4ZWE - chains A and C of the 4 polymer chains in the assembly; structure by X-ray diffraction, 2.81 A resolution.

[Chain A (and C)]
Protein: Deoxynucleoside triphosphate triphosphohydrolase SAMHD1
Source organism: Homo sapiens
Notes: EC 3.1.5.-; chain C of this document is another copy of the same molecule, construct and numbering; everything in this record applies to it too
UniProt: Q9Y3Z3 (SAMH1_HUMAN); numbering as in UniProt (aligned over 113-626)
Chain sequence (514 residues; row label = number of the first residue in the row):
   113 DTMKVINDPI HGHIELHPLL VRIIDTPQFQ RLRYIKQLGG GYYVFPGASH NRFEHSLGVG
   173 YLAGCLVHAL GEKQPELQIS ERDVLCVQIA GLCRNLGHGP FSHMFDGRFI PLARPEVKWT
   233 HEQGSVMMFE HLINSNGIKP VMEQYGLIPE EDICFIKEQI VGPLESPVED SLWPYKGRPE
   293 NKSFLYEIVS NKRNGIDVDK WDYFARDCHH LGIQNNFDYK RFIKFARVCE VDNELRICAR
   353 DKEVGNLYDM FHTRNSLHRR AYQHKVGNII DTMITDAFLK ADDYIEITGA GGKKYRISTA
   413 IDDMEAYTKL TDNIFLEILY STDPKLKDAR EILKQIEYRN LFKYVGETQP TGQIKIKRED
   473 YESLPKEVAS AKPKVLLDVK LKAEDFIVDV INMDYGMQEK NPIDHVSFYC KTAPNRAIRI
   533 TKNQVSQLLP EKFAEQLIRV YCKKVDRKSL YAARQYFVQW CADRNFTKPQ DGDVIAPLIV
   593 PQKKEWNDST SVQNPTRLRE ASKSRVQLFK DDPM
Disordered / not traced: 113, 278-283, 600-626
Sequence notes: engineered mutation Arg206 (His in Q9Y3Z3), Asn207 (Asp in Q9Y3Z3), Val592 (Thr in Q9Y3Z3)
Swiss-Prot annotation at these positions:
  - active site: His233
  - binding site (GTP): Lys116, Val117, Asp137, Gln142, Arg145, Arg451, Lys455, Lys523
  - binding site (dATP): Asn119, Gln149, Val156, Arg164, His210, His215, Lys312, Tyr315, Asp319, Arg333, Arg352, Lys354, Asn358, Arg366, Gln375, His376, Lys377, Lys523
  - binding site (dCTP): Asn119, Gln149, Val156, Arg164, His210, His215, Lys312, Tyr315, Asp319, Arg333, Arg352, Lys354, Arg366, Arg372, Gln375, His376, Lys377, Lys523
  - binding site (dGTP): Asn119, Gln149, Leu150, Val156, Arg164, Lys312, Tyr315, Asp319, Arg333, Arg352, Lys354, Asn358, Arg366, Tyr374, Gln375, His376, Lys377, Lys523
  - binding site (dTTP): Asn119, Gln149, Val156, Arg164, His210, His215, Lys312, Tyr315, Asp319, Arg333, Arg352, Lys354, Gln375, His376, Lys377, Lys523
  - binding site (Mn(2+)): His167, Asp311
  - cross-link (Glycyl lysine isopeptide (Lys-Gly)): Lys467 (interchain with G-Cter in SUMO2), Lys469 (interchain with G-Cter in SUMO2), Lys492 (interchain with G-Cter in SUMO2), Lys622 (interchain with G-Cter in SUMO2)
  - natural variant: Asp120 to His123 (deletion: In AGS5), His123 (H123P: In AGS5), Arg143 (R143C: In AGS5; R143H: In AGS5), Arg145 (R145Q: In AGS5), His167 (H167Y: In AGS5), Ile201 (I201N: In AGS5 and CHBL2), Gly209 (G209S: In AGS5), Met254 (M254V: In AGS5), Arg290 (R290H: In AGS5), Leu369 (L369S: In AGS5), Met385 (M385V: In AGS5), Ile448 (I448T: In AGS5), 1 further natural variant entry in UniProt
  - mutagenesis: Asp137 (D137A: Impairs homotetramerization and nearly abolishes dNTPase activity), Gln142 (Q142E/A: Impairs homotetramerization and nearly abolishes dNTPase activity; when associated with K-145), Arg143 (R143A: Abolished ability to restrict infection by viruses), Arg145 (R145A: Impairs homotetramerization and nearly abolishes dNTPase activity. Abolished ability to restrict infection by viruses; R145K: Impairs homotetramerization and nearly abolishes dNTPase activity ...), Gln149 (Q149A: Abolished dNTPase activity without affecting homotetramerization. Abolished dNTPase activity; when associated with A-319), Arg164 (R164A: Abolished ability to restrict infection by viruses), His167 (H167A: Abolished ability to restrict infection by viruses), His210 (H210A: Abolished dNTPase activity without affecting homotetramerization), His215 (H215A: Abolished dNTPase activity without affecting homotetramerization), Arg226 (R226G: Loss of function in defense response to virus), His233 (H233A: Abolished dNTPase activity without affecting homotetramerization. Abolished ability to restrict infection by viruses), Asp311 (D311A: Loss of function in defense response to virus. Loss of dNTPase activity. Does not affect oligomerization), 26 further mutagenesis entries in UniProt
Residues lining bound ligands:
  - 2'-deoxyguanosine-5'-triphosphate (DGT), molecule 1: Lys116, Val117, Ile118, Val133, Ile136, Asp137, Gln142, Arg145, Phe165
  - 2'-deoxyguanosine-5'-triphosphate (DGT), molecule 2: Val117, Ile118, Asn119, His125
  - 2'-deoxyguanosine-5'-triphosphate (DGT), molecule 3: Gln149, Leu150, Arg164, His167, Arg206, Asn207, His210, His215, His233, Asp311, Lys312, Tyr315, Asp319, Arg366, His370, Tyr374, Gln375
  - 2'-deoxyguanosine-5'-triphosphate (DGT), molecule 4: Tyr155, Val156, Pro158, His376, Val378, Arg451, Leu453, Lys455
  - 2'-deoxyguanosine-5'-triphosphate (DGT), molecule 5: Val156, Phe157, Pro158, Gly324, Ile325, Arg372, His376, Lys377, Val378
  - 2'-deoxyguanosine-5'-triphosphate (DGT), molecule 6: Asp330, Arg333, Phe337, Arg352, Lys354, Asn358, Lys523
From the paper describing this entry:
  - mutagenesis - T592V: unchanged catalytic activity on 2'-deoxyguanosine-5'-triphosphate
  - mutagenesis - T592V: unchanged stability
  - self-association interface (contacts with another copy of this molecule): Arg559 to Asn599
  - contacts within the chain: Lys580-Asp585

[Chain A / chain C interface]
Contacting residue pairs - 76 pairs, chain A then chain C:
  Gln326(A) with Gln326(C); Asn327(C)
  Asn327(A) with Gln326(C)
  Asn328(A) with Gln326(C); Asn328(C); His364(C), hydrogen bond; Ser368(C); Arg372(C), hydrogen bond (backbone-side chain)
  Asp353(A) with Gln582(C); Asp583(C)
  Lys354(A) with Lys377(C)
  Val356(A) with Gln582(C)
  Gly357(A) with Arg371(C)
  Asn358(A) with Arg371(C), hydrogen bond; Arg372(C), hydrogen bond
  Asp361(A) with His364(C), salt bridge; Ser368(C), hydrogen bond; Arg371(C), salt bridge; Arg372(C), salt bridge
  His364(A) with Asn328(C), hydrogen bond; Asp361(C), salt bridge; His364(C)
  Ser368(A) with Asp361(C), hydrogen bond
  Arg371(A) with Gly357(C); Asn358(C), hydrogen bond; Asp361(C), salt bridge
  Arg372(A) with Asn328(C), hydrogen bond (side chain-backbone); Asn358(C), hydrogen bond; Asp361(C), salt bridge
  Lys377(A) with Lys354(C)
  Gln461(A) with Asn535(C); Val537(C); Ser538(C); Gln539(C)
  Pro462(A) with Gln539(C)
  Cys522(A) with Asp583(C)
  Thr524(A) with Arg566(C); Val586(C); Ile587(C)
  Ala525(A) with Val586(C), hydrophobic
  Arg528(A) with Asp585(C), hydrogen bond (side chain-backbone)
  Ile530(A) with Gln582(C)
  Asn535(A) with Gln461(C)
  Gln536(A) with Lys580(C), hydrogen bond (side chain-backbone); Pro581(C), hydrogen bond (side chain-backbone); Gln582(C)
  Val537(A) with Gln461(C)
  Ser538(A) with Gln461(C); Glu547(C), hydrogen bond
  Gln539(A) with Gln461(C); Thr463(C); Glu547(C), hydrogen bond (backbone-side chain)
  Leu540(A) with Pro542(C); Lys544(C); Ala546(C); Glu547(C)
  Pro542(A) with Leu540(C)
  Lys544(A) with Leu540(C)
  Ala546(A) with Leu540(C)
  Glu547(A) with Ser538(C), hydrogen bond; Gln539(C), hydrogen bond (side chain-backbone); Leu540(C)
  Arg566(A) with Thr524(C)
  Thr579(A) with Asn535(C); Gln539(C)
  Lys580(A) with Gln536(C), hydrogen bond (backbone-side chain)
  Pro581(A) with Gln536(C), hydrogen bond (backbone-side chain)
  Gln582(A) with Asp353(C); Val356(C); Ile530(C); Ile532(C); Gln536(C)
  Asp583(A) with Cys522(C)
  Asp585(A) with Arg528(C)
  Val586(A) with Thr524(C); Ala525(C), hydrophobic
Other interface residues (no listed pair), chain A (42 interface residues in all): Ile532, Phe545, Ile587
Other interface residues (no listed pair), chain C (43 interface residues in all): Pro462, Phe545, Thr579

[In short]
42 residues of chain A and 43 residues of chain C are in contact; the contacts include 19 hydrogen bonds and 6
salt bridges. Among the polar pairs are Asp361(A)-His364(C), Asp361(A)-Arg371(C) and Asp361(A)-Arg372(C). The
paper reports that T592V of chain A leaves catalytic activity on 2'-deoxyguanosine-5'-triphosphate unchanged;
a self-association interface involving Arg559(A).
Both chains are Deoxynucleoside triphosphate triphosphohydrolase SAMHD1 (Homo sapiens). Entry 4ZWE (Crystal
structure of the dGTP-bound catalytic core of SAMHD1 T592V mutant) was determined by X-ray diffraction
together with 4ZWG from the same study.
